6JBH - chains B and C of the 4 polymer chains in the assembly; structure by electron microscopy, 3.94 A resolution.

[Chain B]
Name: TarH
From: Alicyclobacillus herbarius
Chain sequence (270 residues; row label = number of the first residue in the row):
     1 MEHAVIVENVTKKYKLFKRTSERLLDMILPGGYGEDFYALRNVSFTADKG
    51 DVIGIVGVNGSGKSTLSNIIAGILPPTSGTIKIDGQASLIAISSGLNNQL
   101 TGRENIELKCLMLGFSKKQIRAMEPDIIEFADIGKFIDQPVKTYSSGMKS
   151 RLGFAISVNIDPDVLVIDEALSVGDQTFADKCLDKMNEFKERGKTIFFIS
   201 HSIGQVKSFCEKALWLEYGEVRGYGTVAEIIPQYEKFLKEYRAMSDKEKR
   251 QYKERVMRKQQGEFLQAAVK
Not modelled in the structure: 1, 266-270

[Chain C]
Name: TarG
From: Alicyclobacillus herbarius
Chain sequence (280 residues; each row starts with the number of its first residue; numbers below 1 keep their minus sign (Met-11 is residue -11)):
   -11 MGHHHHHHHHHHMRSAVTVLMEHIRNLYLIRRLSLFELKSDNSNQYLGIL
    39 WEIINPMIQIAIYWFVFGYGIRGRHPVGHIPFILWMLAGMTVWFFVNQAV
    89 LQASKSVYTRIRMVAQMNFPISVIPTYVITAKFYQHLMLLAVIFIIFQFT
   139 PYHVSVYLVQLPYYMFGLLALLVSFSLITSTLATVVRDVQMIVQSLVRIL
   189 LYLTPLLWDPSHLPHLVQVIMRLNPLYYIVEGYRSALLGTSWYLVDHASY
   239 TVYFWVVVILFFVFGSMVHLKFRAHFVDYM
Not modelled in the structure: -11 to 0, 268
From the paper describing this entry:
  - mutagenesis - Y190A: unchanged catalytic activity on Targocil

[Chain B / chain C interface]
Residue-residue contacts - 29 pairs, chain B then chain C:
  Ile73(B) - Ala103(C)
  Ile73(B) - Val265(C)
  Pro75(B) - Ala262(C)
  Pro75(B) - Val265(C)
  Ser88(B) - Gln104(C)
  Ser88(B) - Met105(C)
  Ser94(B) - Gln104(C)  hydrogen bond
  Gly95(B) - Met101(C)
  Gly95(B) - Met105(C)
  Asn97(B) - Ser28(C)  hydrogen bond
  Gln99(B) - Ser28(C)
  Gln99(B) - Asn32(C)
  Gln99(B) - Gln33(C)  hydrogen bond
  Leu100(B) - Lys27(C)
  Glu104(B) - Phe24(C)
  Glu104(B) - Lys27(C)  salt bridge
  Glu107(B) - Arg20(C)  salt bridge
  Glu107(B) - Phe24(C)
  Leu108(B) - Phe24(C)  hydrophobic
  Lys109(B) - Met105(C)
  Leu111(B) - Leu17(C)  hydrophobic
  Met112(B) - Val102(C)  hydrophobic
  Met112(B) - Met105(C)
  Met112(B) - Asn106(C)
  Met112(B) - Phe107(C)
  Leu113(B) - Met105(C)  hydrophobic
  Leu113(B) - Asn106(C)
  Lys117(B) - Tyr16(C)
  Lys142(B) - Asn32(C)
Interface residues without a listed pair, chain B (19 interface residues in all): Leu74, Ala91
Interface residues without a listed pair, chain C (19 interface residues in all): Leu21, His263

[In short]
The chain B/chain C interface involves 19 residues from each chain; the contacts include 3 hydrogen bonds and
2 salt bridges. Polar contacts include Glu104(B)-Lys27(C), Glu107(B)-Arg20(C) and Ser94(B)-Gln104(C). The
paper reports that Y190A of chain C leaves catalytic activity on Targocil unchanged.
Chain B is TarH and chain C is TarG, both from Alicyclobacillus herbarius; the structure, Cryo-EM structure
and transport mechanism of a wall teichoic acid ABC transporter, was determined by electron microscopy.
